PDB entry 3RC3 | X-ray diffraction, 2.08 A resolution | chain A

== Chain A ==
Protein: ATP-dependent RNA helicase SUPV3L1, mitochondrial
Organism: Homo sapiens
Notes: EC 3.6.4.13
UniProt: Q8IYB8 (SUV3_HUMAN); residue numbers follow UniProt; this construct covers 47-722
Amino-acid sequence (677 residues; each row starts with the number of its first residue):
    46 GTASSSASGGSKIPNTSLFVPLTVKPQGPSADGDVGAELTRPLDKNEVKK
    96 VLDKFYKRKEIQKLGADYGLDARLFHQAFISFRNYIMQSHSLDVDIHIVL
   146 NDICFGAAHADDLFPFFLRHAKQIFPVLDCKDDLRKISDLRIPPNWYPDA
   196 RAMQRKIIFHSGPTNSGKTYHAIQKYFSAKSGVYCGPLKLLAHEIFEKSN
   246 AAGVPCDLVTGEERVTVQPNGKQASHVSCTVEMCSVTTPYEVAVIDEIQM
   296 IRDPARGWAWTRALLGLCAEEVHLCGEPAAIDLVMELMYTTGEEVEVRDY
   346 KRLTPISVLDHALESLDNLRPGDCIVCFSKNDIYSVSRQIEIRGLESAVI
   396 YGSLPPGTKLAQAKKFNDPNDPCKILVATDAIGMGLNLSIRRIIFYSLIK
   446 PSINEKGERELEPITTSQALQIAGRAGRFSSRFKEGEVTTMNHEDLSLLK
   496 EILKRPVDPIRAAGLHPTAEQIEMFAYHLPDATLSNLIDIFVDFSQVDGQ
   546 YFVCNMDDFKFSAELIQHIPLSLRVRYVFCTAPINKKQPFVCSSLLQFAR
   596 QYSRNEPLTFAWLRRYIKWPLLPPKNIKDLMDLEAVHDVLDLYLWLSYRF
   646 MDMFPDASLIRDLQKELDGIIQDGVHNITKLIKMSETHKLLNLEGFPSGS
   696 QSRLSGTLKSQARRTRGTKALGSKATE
Unresolved in the structure: 46-57, 73-86, 446-456, 690-722
Differences from the reference sequence: expression tag (46)
Modified positions: Mse-132, Mse-198, Mse-278, Mse-295, Mse-330, Mse-333, Mse-429, Mse-486, Mse-519, Mse-551, Mse-626, Mse-646, Mse-648, Mse-679 (selenomethionine; parent Met)
Ion coordination: Na+ near Ser-392 (its only coordinating residue here)
Small-molecule neighbours: AMP-PNP (ANP; phosphoaminophosphonic acid-adenylate ester): Thr-209, Asn-210, Ser-211, Gly-212, Lys-213, Thr-214, Tyr-215, Asp-291, Leu-348, Mse-429, Asn-432, Gln-466, Arg-470, Arg-473, Phe-474, Ser-475
Curated features (UniProtKB/Swiss-Prot):
  - binding site (ATP): Gly-207 to Thr-214
  - modified residue (N6-acetyllysine): Lys-99, Lys-220
  - mutagenesis: Gly-207 (G207V: Abolishes ATPase and dsDNA and dsRNA helicase activities), Lys-213 (K213A/R: Abolishes ATPase activity. Abolishes helicase activity and reduces double-stranded RNA degradation. Does not abolish formation of the mitochondrial RNA-degrading complex), Thr-576 to Lys-581 (Does not abolish ATPase activity. Shows a loss of double-stranded RNA-binding, helicase and degrading activities)
From the paper describing this entry:
  - binding site for AMP-PNP: Thr-209, Asn-210, Ser-211, Gly-212, Lys-213, Thr-214, Tyr-215, Asp-291, Asn-432, Gln-466, Arg-470, Arg-473, Phe-474

== Summary ==
Chain A binds AMP-PNP. Curated annotation (UniProt) lists 8 ATP-binding residues and 8 mutagenesis sites. From
the paper: a binding site for AMP-PNP at Thr-209, Asn-210 and Ser-211 among others.
Chain A is ATP-dependent RNA helicase SUPV3L1, mitochondrial (Homo sapiens); the structure, Human
Mitochondrial Helicase Suv3, was determined by X-ray diffraction together with 3RC8 from the same study.
